Entry 7VAS (electron microscopy, 3.00 A resolution); this record covers chains C and E of the 12 polymer chains in the assembly.

[Chain C]
Molecule: V-type ATP synthase alpha chain
Source organism: Thermus thermophilus HB8
Notes: EC 7.1.2.2
UniProt: Q56403 (VATA_THET8); numbering as in UniProt (aligned over 1-578)
Chain sequence (578 residues; row label = number of the first residue in the row):
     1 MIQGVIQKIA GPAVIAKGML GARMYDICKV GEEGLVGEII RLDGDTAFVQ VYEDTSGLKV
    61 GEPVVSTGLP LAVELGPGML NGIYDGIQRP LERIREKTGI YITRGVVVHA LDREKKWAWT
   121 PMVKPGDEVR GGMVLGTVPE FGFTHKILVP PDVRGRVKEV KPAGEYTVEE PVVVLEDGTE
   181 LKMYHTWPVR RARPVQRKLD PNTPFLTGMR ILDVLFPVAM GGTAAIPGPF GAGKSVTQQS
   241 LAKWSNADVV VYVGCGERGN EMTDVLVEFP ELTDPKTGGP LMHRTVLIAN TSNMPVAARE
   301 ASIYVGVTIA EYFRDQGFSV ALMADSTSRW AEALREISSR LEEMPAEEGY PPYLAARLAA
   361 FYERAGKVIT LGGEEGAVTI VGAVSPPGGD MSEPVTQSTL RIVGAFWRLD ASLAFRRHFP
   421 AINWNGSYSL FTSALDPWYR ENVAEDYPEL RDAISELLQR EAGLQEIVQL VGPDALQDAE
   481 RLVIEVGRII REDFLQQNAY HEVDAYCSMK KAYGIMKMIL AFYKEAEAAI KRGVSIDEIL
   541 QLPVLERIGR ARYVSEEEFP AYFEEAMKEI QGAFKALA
Differences from the reference sequence: conflict Ala232 (Ser in Q56403), Ser235 (Thr in Q56403)
Metal / ion sites: Mg2+: Ser235 (together with ATP)
Ligand contacts: ATP (adenosine-5'-triphosphate): Pro229, Phe230, Gly231, Ala232, Gly233, Lys234, Ser235, Val236, Glu257, Arg258, Glu261, Phe419, Pro420, Gln497, Asn498, Ala499, Tyr500

[Chain E]
Molecule: V-type ATP synthase beta chain
Source organism: Thermus thermophilus HB8
UniProt: Q56404 (VATB_THET8); residue numbers follow UniProt; this construct covers 1-478
Chain sequence (478 residues; each row starts with the number of its first residue):
     1 MDLLKKEYTG ITYISGPLLF VENAKDLAYG AIVDIKDGTG RVRGGQVIEV SEEYAVIQVF
    61 EETTGLDLAT TSVSLVEDVA RLGVSKEMLG RRFNGIGKPI DGLPPITPEK RLPITGLPLN
   121 PVARRKPEQF IQTGISTIDV MNTLVRGQKL PIFSGSGLPA NEIAAQIARQ ATVRPDLSGE
   181 GEKEEPFAVV FAAMGITQRE LSYFIQEFER TGALSRSVLF LNKADDPTIE RILTPRMALT
   241 VAEYLAFEHD YHVLVILTDM TNYCEALREI GAAREEIPGR RGYPGYMYTD LATIYERAGV
   301 VEGKKGSVTQ IPILSMPDDD RTHPIPDLTG YITEGQIQLS RELHRKGIYP PIDPLPSLSR
   361 LMNNGVGKGK TREDHKQVSD QLYSAYANGV DIRKLVAIIG EDALTENDRR YLQFADAFER
   421 FFINQGQQNR SIEESLQIAW ALLSMLPQGE LKRISKDHIG KYYGQKLEEI WGAPQALD
Unresolved in the structure: 1-2, 471-478
Ligand contacts: ATP (adenosine-5'-triphosphate): Gly330, Tyr331, Leu358, Arg360, Asn363

[How chain C and chain E interact]
Residue-residue contacts (107; chain C residue first):
  Gln7(C) - Ser51(E)  hydrogen bond (backbone-side chain)
  Gln7(C) - Glu52(E)  hydrogen bond (backbone-backbone)
  Lys8(C) - Glu49(E)  salt bridge
  Lys8(C) - Val50(E)
  Lys8(C) - Ser51(E)
  Ile9(C) - Tyr29(E)  hydrophobic
  Ile9(C) - Glu49(E)
  Ile9(C) - Val50(E)  hydrogen bond (backbone-backbone)
  Ala10(C) - Glu49(E)
  Gly11(C) - Tyr29(E)  hydrogen bond (backbone-side chain)
  Lys17(C) - Glu52(E)
  Thr55(C) - Tyr29(E)
  Ser56(C) - Tyr29(E)
  Gly57(C) - Ala28(E)
  Gly57(C) - Tyr29(E)  hydrogen bond (backbone-backbone)
  Leu58(C) - Ala28(E)
  Leu58(C) - Tyr29(E)  hydrogen bond (backbone-backbone)
  Lys59(C) - Asp26(E)
  Lys59(C) - Ala28(E)
  Lys59(C) - Asp78(E)
  Val60(C) - Val50(E)  hydrophobic
  Val60(C) - Ser51(E)
  Val60(C) - Glu52(E)
  Leu91(C) - Asn120(E)  hydrogen bond (backbone-side chain)
  Leu91(C) - Val122(E)  hydrophobic
  Arg95(C) - Asn120(E)
  Arg95(C) - Val122(E)
  Arg95(C) - Ala123(E)
  Arg95(C) - Glu302(E)  salt bridge
  Ile100(C) - Leu119(E)
  Ile100(C) - Asn120(E)  hydrogen bond (backbone-backbone)
  Ile100(C) - Ala123(E)  hydrophobic
  Ile100(C) - Val301(E)  hydrophobic
  Tyr101(C) - Leu117(E)
  Tyr101(C) - Pro118(E)
  Tyr101(C) - Leu119(E)  hydrophobic
  Tyr101(C) - Glu243(E)
  Ile102(C) - Leu117(E)
  Ile102(C) - Pro118(E)  hydrogen bond (backbone-backbone)
  Ile102(C) - Asn120(E)
  Gly228(C) - Tyr331(E)
  Pro229(C) - Tyr331(E)
  Phe230(C) - Arg321(E)
  Phe230(C) - Asp327(E)
  Phe230(C) - Gly330(E)
  Phe230(C) - Tyr331(E)  hydrophobic
  Phe230(C) - Gln336(E)
  Gly231(C) - Leu358(E)
  Gly231(C) - Arg360(E)
  Gly256(C) - Tyr288(E)  hydrogen bond (backbone-side chain)
  Glu257(C) - Tyr288(E)
  Arg258(C) - Glu296(E)
  Arg258(C) - Gly330(E)  hydrogen bond (side chain-backbone)
  Arg258(C) - Tyr331(E)  hydrogen bond (side chain-backbone)
  Arg258(C) - Ile332(E)  hydrogen bond (side chain-backbone)
  Arg258(C) - Thr333(E)  hydrogen bond (side chain-backbone)
  Arg258(C) - Arg360(E)
  Gly259(C) - Glu296(E)  hydrogen bond (backbone-side chain)
  Asn260(C) - Arg124(E)
  Asn260(C) - Glu334(E)  hydrogen bond
  Thr263(C) - Pro121(E)  hydrogen bond (side chain-backbone)
  Thr263(C) - Arg124(E)
  Thr263(C) - Arg125(E)
  Asp264(C) - Lys126(E)
  Glu268(C) - Lys126(E)  salt bridge
  Ser292(C) - Tyr288(E)
  Ser292(C) - Ala292(E)
  Asn293(C) - Pro118(E)
  Asn293(C) - Thr293(E)
  Asn293(C) - Glu296(E)
  Arg299(C) - Thr289(E)  hydrogen bond
  Arg329(C) - Tyr288(E)
  Arg329(C) - Tyr331(E)
  Glu332(C) - Gly285(E)
  Glu332(C) - Tyr288(E)
  Glu332(C) - Thr289(E)  hydrogen bond
  Arg335(C) - Gly285(E)  hydrogen bond (side chain-backbone)
  Ser339(C) - Glu276(E)  hydrogen bond
  Ser339(C) - Ile277(E)
  Glu348(C) - Arg280(E)  salt bridge
  Gly349(C) - Ile277(E)
  Ser385(C) - Tyr331(E)
  Pro386(C) - Tyr331(E)  hydrogen bond (backbone-side chain)
  Pro387(C) - Arg280(E)
  Pro387(C) - Asp327(E)
  Gly388(C) - Thr322(E)
  Gly388(C) - Asp327(E)  hydrogen bond (backbone-side chain)
  Phe415(C) - Arg321(E)
  Phe415(C) - Leu355(E)
  Arg416(C) - Ala387(E)
  Arg416(C) - Asp391(E)  salt bridge
  Arg417(C) - Pro354(E)
  Arg417(C) - Leu355(E)  hydrogen bond (side chain-backbone)
  Arg417(C) - Ser357(E)  hydrogen bond (side chain-backbone)
  Arg417(C) - Tyr383(E)  hydrogen bond
  Arg417(C) - Arg453(E)  hydrogen bond (backbone-side chain)
  Leu470(C) - Ile398(E)
  Val471(C) - Ile399(E)
  Glu492(C) - Lys452(E)  salt bridge
  Asp493(C) - Lys452(E)  salt bridge
  Gln496(C) - Arg453(E)
  Tyr500(C) - Asn363(E)
  Glu546(C) - Gly449(E)
  Arg550(C) - Leu451(E)
  Arg550(C) - Lys452(E)
  Arg550(C) - Ile454(E)  hydrogen bond (side chain-backbone)
  Arg550(C) - Lys456(E)
Interface residues without a listed pair, chain C (71 interface residues in all): Ile83, Glu92, Ile94, Thr103, Lys234, Met262, Leu266, Val267, Thr291, Met294, Glu336, Arg340, Asp390, Val468, Gln469, Gly472, Pro473, Tyr553
Interface residues without a listed pair, chain E (72 interface residues in all): Lys25, Pro127, Asn142, Lys149, Phe247, Arg274, Pro278, Gly279, Tyr286, Lys304, Pro326, Pro356, Asn364, Asn388, Leu395, Ser455

[In short]
The interface between chain C and chain E involves 71 residues on one side and 72 on the other, with 28
hydrogen bonds and 7 salt bridges. Polar contacts include Lys8(C)-Glu49(E), Arg95(C)-Glu302(E) and
Glu268(C)-Lys126(E). ATP is bound between chain C and chain E.
Here chain C is V-type ATP synthase alpha chain and chain E is V-type ATP synthase beta chain, both from
Thermus thermophilus HB8. Entry 7VAS (V1EG domain of V/A-ATPase from Thermus thermophilus at low ATP
concentration, state1-2) was determined by electron microscopy, deposited together with 7VAI, 7VAJ, 7VAK,
7VAL, 7VAM, 7VAN and 11 further entries.
